3AQE - chain A; structure by X-ray diffraction, 2.00 A resolution.

== Chain A ==
Protein: Receptor activity-modifying protein 2
Source organism: Homo sapiens
Notes: fragment: extracellular Domain
UniProt: O60895 (RAMP2_HUMAN); numbering as in UniProt (aligned over 56-139)
Chain sequence (91 residues; numbered 49 to 139; the number before each row is that of its first residue):
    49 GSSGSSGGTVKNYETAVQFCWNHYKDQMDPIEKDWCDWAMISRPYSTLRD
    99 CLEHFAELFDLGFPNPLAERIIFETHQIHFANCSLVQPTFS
Disordered / not traced: 49-59, 136-139
Differences from the reference sequence: expression tag (49-55)
Modified positions: Mse76 (selenomethionine; parent Met); Mse88 (selenomethionine; parent Met)
UniProt features mapped onto this chain:
  - site: Ser139 (Required for CALCRL interaction)
  - glycosylation: Asn130 (N-linked (GlcNAc...) asparagine)
Cystine bridges: Cys68-Cys99, Cys84-Cys131
Reported in the primary citation:
  - post-translational modification sites: Asn130 (citing earlier work)
  - mutagenesis - S94R/R97A/E101W/F111W, E101A (1260-fold), F111A (4.83-fold): decreased binding to AM
  - specificity-determining residues: Glu101, Phe111
  - mutagenesis - S94R/R97A/E101W/F111W: unchanged binding to alphaCGRP

== Overview ==
The paper reports that S94R/R97A/E101W/F111W, E101A and F111A reduce binding to AM; specificity determinants
Glu101 and Phe111.
Chain A is Receptor activity-modifying protein 2 (Homo sapiens); the structure, Crystal structure of the
extracellular domain of human RAMP2, was determined by X-ray diffraction (same publication as 3AQF).
